Entry 1IXX (X-ray diffraction, 2.50 A resolution); this record covers chains D and F of the 6 polymer chains in the assembly.

# Chain D (and F)
Name: Coagulation factors IX/X-binding protein
Organism: Trimeresurus flavoviridis
Notes: fragment: c-type lectin domain; chain F of this document is another copy of the same molecule, construct and numbering; everything in this record applies to it too
Reference sequence: P23807 (IXB_TRIFL); residues 1-123 here correspond to UniProt positions 24-146 (UniProt number = residue number + 23)
Sequence (123 residues; numbered 1 to 123; the number before each row is that of its first residue):
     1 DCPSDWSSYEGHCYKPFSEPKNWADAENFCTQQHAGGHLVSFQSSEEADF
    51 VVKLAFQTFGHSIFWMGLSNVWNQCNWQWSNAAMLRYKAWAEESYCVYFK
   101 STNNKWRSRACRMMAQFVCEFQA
Cystine bridges: Cys2-Cys13, Cys30-Cys119, Cys96-Cys111
Ion coordination: Ca2+: Ser41, Gln43, Glu47, Glu120
Curated features (UniProtKB/Swiss-Prot):
  - binding site (Ca(2+)): Ser41, Gln43, Glu47, Glu120

# How chain D and chain F interact
Contacting residue pairs (16; chain D residue first):
  Pro20(D) with Phe56(F), hydrophobic; Gln57(F)
  His61(D) with His61(F)
  Ser62(D) with Phe56(F); His61(F)
  Ile63(D) with Phe56(F), hydrophobic; His61(F); Thr102(F)
  Lys100(D) with His61(F), hydrogen bond
  Arg109(D) with Thr102(F), hydrogen bond (side chain-backbone)
  Arg112(D) with Asp49(F), salt bridge
  Met113(D) with Thr102(F)
  Met114(D) with Lys53(F); Phe56(F), hydrophobic; Gln57(F)
  Ala115(D) with Phe56(F), hydrophobic
Interface residues without a listed pair, chain D (11 interface residues in all): Gln116
Interface residues without a listed pair, chain F (8 interface residues in all): Gly60, Ser101

# Overview
The interface between chain D and chain F involves 11 residues on one side and 8 on the other, with 2 hydrogen
bonds and 1 salt bridge. Polar contacts include Arg112(D)-Asp49(F), Lys100(D)-His61(F) and
Arg109(D)-Thr102(F). Curated annotation (UniProt) lists 4 Ca2+-binding residues on chain D.
Both chains are Coagulation factors IX/X-binding protein (Trimeresurus flavoviridis). Entry 1IXX (Crystal
structure of coagulation factors IX/X-binding protein (IX/X-bp) from venom of habu snake with a heterodimer
...) was determined by X-ray diffraction.
